4D1C - chain A; structure by X-ray diffraction, 3.70 A resolution.

Chain A:
Molecule: Hydantoin transport protein
Organism: Microbacterium liquefaciens
UniProtKB: D6R8X8 (D6R8X8_9MICO); numbering as in UniProt (aligned over 1-487)
Amino-acid sequence (495 residues; row label = number of the first residue in the row):
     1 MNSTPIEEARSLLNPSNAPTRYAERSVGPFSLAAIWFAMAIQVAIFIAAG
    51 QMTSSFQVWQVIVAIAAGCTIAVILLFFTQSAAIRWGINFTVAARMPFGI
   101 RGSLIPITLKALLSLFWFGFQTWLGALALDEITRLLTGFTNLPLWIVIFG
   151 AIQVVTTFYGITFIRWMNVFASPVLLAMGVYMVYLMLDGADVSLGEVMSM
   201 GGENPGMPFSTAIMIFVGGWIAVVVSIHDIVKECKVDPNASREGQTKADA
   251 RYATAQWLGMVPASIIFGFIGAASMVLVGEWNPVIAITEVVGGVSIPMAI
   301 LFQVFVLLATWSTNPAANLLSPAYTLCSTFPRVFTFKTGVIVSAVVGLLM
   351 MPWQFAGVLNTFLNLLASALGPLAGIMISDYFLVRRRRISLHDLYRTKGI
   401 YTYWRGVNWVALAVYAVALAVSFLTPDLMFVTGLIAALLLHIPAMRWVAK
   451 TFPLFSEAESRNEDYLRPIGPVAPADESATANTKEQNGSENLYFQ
Unresolved in the structure: 1-10, 467-495
Sequence notes: expression tag (488-495)
Bound ions: Na+: Ala-38, Ile-41, Ala-309, Ser-312, Thr-313
Residues lining bound ligands: B5H ((5Z)-5-[(3-bromophenyl)methylidene]imidazolidine-2,4-dione): Gln-42, Ala-44, Ile-45, Ala-48, Trp-117, Gln-121, Gly-219, Trp-220, Ala-222, Val-223, Thr-313, Ala-317, Asn-318, Leu-363
Curated features (UniProtKB/Swiss-Prot):
  - binding site (Na(+)): Ala-38, Ile-41, Ala-309, Ser-312, Thr-313
  - binding site (substrate): Gln-121, Gly-219, Asn-318
  - mutagenesis: Gln-42 (Q42F: Strong decrease in uptake and binding efficiency; Q42N: Modest decrease in uptake and binding efficiency), Trp-117 (W117A: Reduces dramatically the uptake efficiency; W117F: Reduces moderately the uptake efficiency), Gln-121 (Q121N: Partial decrease in efficiency of both binding and uptake), Gly-219 (G219I/S: Reduces both binding and uptake efficiency), Trp-220 (W220A/F: Little effect on uptake efficiency), Asn-318 (N318A: Significant loss of uptake activity and a substantial reduction in binding efficiency)
Reported in the primary citation:
  - conformationally variable residues (side-chain flip): Trp-117, Trp-220
  - specificity-determining residues: Gln-121, Gly-219, Asn-318 (proposed by the authors, not directly observed)

Summary:
Ligands of chain A: compound B5H. Ala-38, Ile-41, Ala-309, Ser-312 and Thr-313 form the Na+ site. From
UniProt: 5 Na+-binding residues, 3 substrate-binding residues and 6 mutagenesis sites. The paper reports
specificity determinants Gln-121, Gly-219 and Asn-318; conformational variability at Trp-117 and Trp-220.
Chain A is Hydantoin transport protein (Microbacterium liquefaciens); the structure, STRUCTURE OF MHP1, A
NUCLEOBASE-CATION-SYMPORT-1 FAMILY TRANSPORTER, IN A CLOSED CONFORMATION WITH bromovinylhydantoin bound, was
determined by X-ray diffraction (same publication as 4D1A, 4D1B and 4D1D).
